6DTX - chains A and B; structure by X-ray diffraction, 3.33 A resolution.

[Chain A]
Protein: Reverse transcriptase/ribonuclease H
Source organism: Human immunodeficiency virus type 1 group M subtype B
Notes: EC 2.7.7.49, 2.7.7.7, 3.1.26.13, 3.1.13.2
UniProt: P03366 (POL_HV1B1); residues 1-555 here correspond to UniProt positions 600-1154 (UniProt number = residue number + 599)
Sequence (557 residues; each row starts with the number of its first residue; numbers below 1 keep their minus sign (Met-1 is residue -1)):
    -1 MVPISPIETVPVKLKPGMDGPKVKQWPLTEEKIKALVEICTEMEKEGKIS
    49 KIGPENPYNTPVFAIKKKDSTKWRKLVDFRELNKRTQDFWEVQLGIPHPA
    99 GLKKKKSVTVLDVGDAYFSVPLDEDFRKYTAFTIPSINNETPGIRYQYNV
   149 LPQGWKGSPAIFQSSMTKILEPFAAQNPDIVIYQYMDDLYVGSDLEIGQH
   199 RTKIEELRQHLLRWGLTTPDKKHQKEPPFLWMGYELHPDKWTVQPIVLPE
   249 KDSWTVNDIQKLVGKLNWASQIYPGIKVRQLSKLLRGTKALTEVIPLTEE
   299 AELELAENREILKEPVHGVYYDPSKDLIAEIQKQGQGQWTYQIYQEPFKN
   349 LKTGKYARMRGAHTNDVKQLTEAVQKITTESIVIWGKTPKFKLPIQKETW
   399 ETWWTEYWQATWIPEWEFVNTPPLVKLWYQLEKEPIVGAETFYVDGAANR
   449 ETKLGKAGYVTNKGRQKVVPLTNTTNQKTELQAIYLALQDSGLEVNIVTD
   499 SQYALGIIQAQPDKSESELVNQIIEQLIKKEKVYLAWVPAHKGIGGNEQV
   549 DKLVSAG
Not modelled in the structure: -1 to 2, 549-555
Construct notes: expression tag (-1 to 0); engineered mutation Ala172 (Lys771 in P03366), Ala173 (Lys772 in P03366), Ser280 (Cys879 in P03366)
Ligand contacts: H9Y (8-{2-[2-(2,4-dioxo-3,4-dihydropyrimidin-1(2H)-yl)ethoxy]-4-fluorophenoxy}-6-fluoroindolizine-2-carbonitrile): Pro95, Leu100, Lys101, Lys102, Lys103, Lys104, Val106, Val108, Val179, Tyr181, Tyr188, Val189, Gly190, Lys223, Phe227, Trp229, Leu234, His235, Pro236, Tyr318
Reported in the primary citation:
  - binding site for H9Y: Pro95, Leu100, Lys102, Lys103, Val108, Tyr181, Tyr188, Phe227, Trp229, Pro236
  - mutagenesis - Y181C (5.5 +/- 1.1 nM): unchanged binding to H9Y
  - mutagenesis - Y181C: unchanged growth in response to H9Y

[Chain B]
Protein: p51 RT
Source organism: Human immunodeficiency virus type 1 group M subtype B
UniProt: P03366 (POL_HV1B1); residues 1-428 here correspond to UniProt positions 600-1027 (UniProt number = residue number + 599)
Sequence (428 residues; each row starts with the number of its first residue):
     1 PISPIETVPVKLKPGMDGPKVKQWPLTEEKIKALVEICTEMEKEGKISKI
    51 GPENPYNTPVFAIKKKDSTKWRKLVDFRELNKRTQDFWEVQLGIPHPAGL
   101 KKKKSVTVLDVGDAYFSVPLDEDFRKYTAFTIPSINNETPGIRYQYNVLP
   151 QGWKGSPAIFQSSMTKILEPFKKQNPDIVIYQYMDDLYVGSDLEIGQHRT
   201 KIEELRQHLLRWGLTTPDKKHQKEPPFLWMGYELHPDKWTVQPIVLPEKD
   251 SWTVNDIQKLVGKLNWASQIYPGIKVRQLSKLLRGTKALTEVIPLTEEAE
   301 LELAENREILKEPVHGVYYDPSKDLIAEIQKQGQGQWTYQIYQEPFKNLK
   351 TGKYARMRGAHTNDVKQLTEAVQKITTESIVIWGKTPKFKLPIQKETWET
   401 WWTEYWQATWIPEWEFVNTPPLVKLWYQ
Not modelled in the structure: 1-2, 66-67, 221-231
Construct notes: engineered mutation Ser280 (Cys879 in P03366)

[How chain A and chain B interact]
Contacting residue pairs (103):
  Val8(A) - Pro52(B)  hydrophobic
  Val8(A) - Glu53(B)
  Pro9(A) - Glu53(B)
  Gln85(A) - Glu53(B)  hydrogen bond (side chain-backbone)
  Asp86(A) - Lys20(B)  salt bridge
  Asp86(A) - Pro55(B)
  Phe87(A) - Pro52(B)
  Phe87(A) - Pro55(B)
  Trp88(A) - Pro52(B)  hydrogen bond (backbone-backbone)
  Trp88(A) - Asn54(B)
  Trp88(A) - Pro55(B)
  Trp88(A) - Asn57(B)
  Trp88(A) - Thr131(B)
  Trp88(A) - Arg143(B)
  Gln91(A) - Asn137(B)  hydrogen bond (side chain-backbone)
  Gln91(A) - Glu138(B)
  Gln91(A) - Thr139(B)
  Gln91(A) - Pro140(B)
  Gly93(A) - Asn137(B)
  Ile94(A) - Asn137(B)
  Pro95(A) - Asn136(B)
  His96(A) - Asn136(B)  hydrogen bond (backbone-side chain)
  Lys101(A) - Glu138(B)  salt bridge
  Ala158(A) - Pro52(B)
  Gln161(A) - Pro140(B)
  Ser162(A) - Pro52(B)
  Tyr181(A) - Glu138(B)  hydrogen bond
  Arg358(A) - Asn418(B)  hydrogen bond
  Glu370(A) - Gln394(B)
  Gln373(A) - Gln394(B)
  Gln373(A) - Glu396(B)  hydrogen bond (side chain-backbone)
  Gln373(A) - Thr397(B)  hydrogen bond
  Gln373(A) - Thr400(B)  hydrogen bond
  Ile380(A) - Pro25(B)
  Ile380(A) - Leu26(B)
  Ile380(A) - Thr400(B)
  Val381(A) - Pro25(B)  hydrophobic
  Val381(A) - Ile135(B)
  Val381(A) - Asn136(B)  hydrogen bond (backbone-backbone)
  Ile382(A) - Ile135(B)
  Ile382(A) - Asn136(B)
  Trp383(A) - Ile135(B)
  Gly384(A) - Thr27(B)
  Gly384(A) - Glu28(B)  hydrogen bond (backbone-backbone)
  Gly384(A) - Ile135(B)
  Trp402(A) - Lys331(B)  hydrogen bond (backbone-side chain)
  Trp402(A) - Asp364(B)
  Tyr405(A) - Lys331(B)  hydrogen bond (backbone-side chain)
  Trp406(A) - Lys331(B)
  Trp406(A) - Pro392(B)  hydrophobic
  Trp406(A) - Val417(B)
  Trp406(A) - Asn418(B)
  Trp406(A) - Pro420(B)  hydrophobic
  Gln407(A) - Lys331(B)  hydrogen bond (backbone-side chain)
  Gln407(A) - Asp364(B)
  Gln407(A) - Pro392(B)
  Gln407(A) - Ile393(B)
  Gln407(A) - Gln394(B)
  Gln407(A) - Val417(B)
  Gln407(A) - Asn418(B)
  Ala408(A) - Trp337(B)  hydrophobic
  Ala408(A) - Asp364(B)
  Ala408(A) - Pro392(B)  hydrogen bond (backbone-backbone)
  Ala408(A) - Ile393(B)
  Thr409(A) - Asp364(B)
  Trp410(A) - Asn363(B)
  Trp410(A) - Val365(B)  hydrophobic
  Trp410(A) - Trp401(B)
  Pro433(A) - Asn255(B)
  Pro433(A) - Thr290(B)
  Ile434(A) - Thr290(B)
  Val435(A) - Thr290(B)
  Thr439(A) - Ala288(B)
  Thr439(A) - Leu289(B)  hydrogen bond (side chain-backbone)
  Tyr441(A) - Gln258(B)
  Tyr441(A) - Lys287(B)  hydrogen bond (side chain-backbone)
  Val458(A) - Thr286(B)
  Asn460(A) - Thr286(B)
  Asn460(A) - Lys287(B)
  Asn460(A) - Ala288(B)
  Asn494(A) - Leu289(B)
  Val496(A) - Leu289(B)  hydrophobic
  Leu503(A) - Leu422(B)  hydrophobic
  Gln507(A) - Leu422(B)
  Tyr532(A) - Asn255(B)  hydrogen bond
  Tyr532(A) - Lys259(B)
  Tyr532(A) - Leu289(B)  hydrophobic
  Ala534(A) - Asn255(B)
  Ala534(A) - Lys259(B)
  Trp535(A) - Lys259(B)
  Val536(A) - Gln258(B)
  Pro537(A) - Gly262(B)
  Pro537(A) - Asn265(B)
  Lys540(A) - Asn265(B)  hydrogen bond
  Lys540(A) - Ser280(B)
  Gly541(A) - Ser280(B)
  Ile542(A) - Val261(B)  hydrophobic
  Ile542(A) - Ser280(B)
  Ile542(A) - Leu283(B)
  Ile542(A) - Arg284(B)
  Ile542(A) - Gly285(B)
  Gly543(A) - Gly285(B)
  Gly543(A) - Thr286(B)
Also at the interface, not in a pair above, chain A (62 interface residues in all): Gly99, Leu100, Ile159, Gln182, Thr376, Thr377, Thr386, Glu404, Gly436, Thr459, Asn545
Also at the interface, not in a pair above, chain B (58 interface residues in all): Tyr56, Ser134, Val254, Val276, Arg358, Leu368, Thr419, Lys424, Trp426

[Summary]
The interface between chain A and chain B involves 62 residues on one side and 58 on the other, with 19
hydrogen bonds and 2 salt bridges. Polar pairs include Asp86(A)-Lys20(B), Lys101(A)-Glu138(B) and
Gln85(A)-Glu53(B). From the paper: a binding site for H9Y at Pro95(A), Leu100(A) and Lys102(A) among others;
Y181C of chain A leaves binding to H9Y unchanged.
Here chain A is Reverse transcriptase/ribonuclease H and chain B is p51 RT, both from Human immunodeficiency
virus type 1 group M subtype B. Entry 6DTX (Wildtype HIV-1 Reverse Transcriptase in complex with JLJ 578) was
determined by X-ray diffraction (same publication as 6DTW).
